PDB entry 1CPB | X-ray diffraction, 2.80 A resolution | chains A and B

== Chain A ==
Molecule: Carboxypeptidase B
Organism: Bos taurus
Notes: EC 3.4.17.2
Reference sequence: P00732 (CBPB1_BOVIN); residues 4-85 here correspond to UniProt positions 1-82 (UniProt number = residue number - 3)
Chain sequence (82 residues; numbered 4 to 85; the number before each row is that of its first residue):
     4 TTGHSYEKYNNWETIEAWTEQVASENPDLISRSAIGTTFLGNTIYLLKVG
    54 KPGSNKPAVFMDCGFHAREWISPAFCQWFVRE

== Chain B ==
Molecule: Carboxypeptidase B
Organism: Bos taurus
Notes: EC 3.4.17.2
Reference sequence: P00732 (CBPB1_BOVIN); the construct lacks a stretch of the UniProt sequence, so the offset changes along the chain: 93-188 = UniProt 90-185; 189-308 = UniProt 187-306
Chain sequence (217 residues; row label = number of the first residue in the row):
    93 EIHMTEFLDKLDFYVLPVVNIDGYIYTWTTNRMWRKTRSTRAGSSCTGTD
   143 LNRNFDAGWCSIGASNNPCSETYCGSAAESEKESKAVADFIRNHLS
  188A S
   189 IKAYLTIHSYSQMMLYPYSYDYKLPKNNVELNTLAKGAVKKLASLHGTTY
   239 SYGPGATTIYPASGGSDDWAYDQGIKYSFTFELRDKGRYGFVLPESQIQP
   289 TCEETMLAIKYVTSYVLEHL

== Interface between chain A and chain B ==
Contacting residue pairs (9):
  Pro-60(A) with Ser-188A(B)
  Val-62(A) with Val-304(B); His-307(B); Leu-308(B)
  Phe-63(A) with Leu-305(B); His-307(B)
  Met-64(A) with Leu-305(B); Glu-306(B)
  Asp-65(A) with Glu-306(B)
Interface residues without a listed pair, chain A (9 interface residues in all): Ala-61, Gly-67, Cys-79, Phe-82
Interface residues without a listed pair, chain B (14 interface residues in all): Leu-103, Asp-104, Tyr-106, Leu-108, Val-110, Lys-298, Ser-302, Tyr-303

== Summary ==
9 residues of chain A face 14 of chain B across their interface.
Here chain A is Carboxypeptidase B and chain B is Carboxypeptidase B, both from Bos taurus. Entry 1CPB
(Structure of carboxypeptidase B at 2.8 angstroms resolution) was determined by X-ray diffraction.
